3BH9 - chains A and B of the 3 polymer chains in the assembly; structure by X-ray diffraction, 1.70 A resolution.

Chain A:
Protein: HLA class I histocompatibility antigen, A-2 alpha chain
From: Homo sapiens
Notes: fragment: Alpha-1, Alpha-2, Alpha-3
UniProtKB: P01892 (1A02_HUMAN); residues 1-275 here correspond to UniProt positions 25-299 (UniProt number = residue number + 24)
Sequence (275 residues; numbered 1 to 275; the number before each row is that of its first residue):
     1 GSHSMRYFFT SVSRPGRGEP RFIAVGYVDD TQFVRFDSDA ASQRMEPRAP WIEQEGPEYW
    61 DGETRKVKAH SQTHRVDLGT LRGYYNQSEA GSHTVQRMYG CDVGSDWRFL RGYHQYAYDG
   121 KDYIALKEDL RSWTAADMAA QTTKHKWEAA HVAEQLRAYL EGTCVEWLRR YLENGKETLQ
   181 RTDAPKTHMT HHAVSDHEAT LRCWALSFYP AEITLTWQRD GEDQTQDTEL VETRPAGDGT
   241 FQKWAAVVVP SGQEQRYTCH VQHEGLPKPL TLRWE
Disulfide bonds: Cys101-Cys164, Cys203-Cys259

Chain B:
Protein: Beta-2-microglobulin
From: Homo sapiens
UniProtKB: P61769 (B2MG_HUMAN); residues 1-99 here correspond to UniProt positions 21-119 (UniProt number = residue number + 20)
Sequence (100 residues; numbered 0 to 99; the number before each row is that of its first residue; numbering starts at 0):
     0 MIQRTPKIQV YSRHPAENGK SNFLNCYVSG FHPSDIEVDL LKNGERIEKV EHSDLSFSKD
    60 WSFYLLYYTE FTPTEKDEYA CRVNHVTLSQ PKIVKWDRDM
Sequence notes: initiating methionine (0)
Disulfide bonds: Cys25-Cys80
Curated features (UniProtKB/Swiss-Prot):
  - modified residue: Gln2 (Pyrrolidone carboxylic acid)
  - glycosylation: Ile1 (N-linked (Glc) (glycation) isoleucine), Lys19 (N-linked (Glc) (glycation) lysine), Lys41 (N-linked (Glc) (glycation) lysine), Lys48 (N-linked (Glc) (glycation) lysine), Lys58 (N-linked (Glc) (glycation) lysine), Lys91 (N-linked (Glc) (glycation) lysine), Lys94 (N-linked (Glc) (glycation) lysine)

How chain A and chain B interact:
Pairs across the interface (52):
  Phe8(A) - Ser55(B)
  Phe8(A) - Phe56(B)
  Phe9(A) - Phe56(B)
  Thr10(A) - Phe56(B)
  Thr10(A) - Phe62(B)
  Val12(A) - Ser33(B)
  Ile23(A) - Leu54(B)
  Val25(A) - Asp53(B)
  Val25(A) - Leu54(B)
  Val25(A) - Ser55(B)
  Tyr27(A) - Ser55(B)
  Tyr27(A) - Tyr63(B)  hydrogen bond
  Gln32(A) - Asp53(B)  hydrogen bond
  Arg35(A) - Asp53(B)  salt bridge
  Arg48(A) - Asp53(B)  salt bridge
  Ser92(A) - Met0(B)
  Gln96(A) - His31(B)  hydrogen bond
  Gln96(A) - Phe56(B)
  Gln96(A) - Trp60(B)  hydrogen bond (side chain-backbone)
  Gln96(A) - Phe62(B)
  Arg97(A) - Phe56(B)
  Gln115(A) - Trp60(B)
  Tyr116(A) - Trp60(B)
  Ala117(A) - Trp60(B)  hydrophobic
  Asp119(A) - Met0(B)
  Asp119(A) - Ile1(B)  hydrogen bond (backbone-backbone)
  Gly120(A) - Ile1(B)
  Gly120(A) - His31(B)
  Asp122(A) - Trp60(B)  hydrogen bond
  Arg202(A) - Asp98(B)
  Arg202(A) - Met99(B)
  Trp204(A) - Asp98(B)
  Trp204(A) - Met99(B)
  Val231(A) - Gln8(B)
  Glu232(A) - Lys6(B)  salt bridge
  Glu232(A) - Gln8(B)  hydrogen bond (backbone-side chain)
  Glu232(A) - Tyr26(B)
  Glu232(A) - Ser28(B)  hydrogen bond
  Arg234(A) - Gln8(B)  hydrogen bond
  Arg234(A) - Tyr10(B)
  Arg234(A) - Met99(B)  hydrogen bond (side chain-backbone)
  Pro235(A) - Tyr10(B)  hydrogen bond (backbone-side chain)
  Pro235(A) - Asn24(B)
  Pro235(A) - Tyr26(B)
  Ala236(A) - Arg12(B)  hydrogen bond (backbone-side chain)
  Ala236(A) - Asn24(B)  hydrogen bond (backbone-side chain)
  Gly237(A) - Arg12(B)  hydrogen bond (backbone-side chain)
  Gly237(A) - Leu65(B)
  Gln242(A) - Tyr10(B)
  Gln242(A) - Ser11(B)  hydrogen bond (side chain-backbone)
  Gln242(A) - Arg12(B)  hydrogen bond (side chain-backbone)
  Trp244(A) - Met99(B)  hydrogen bond (side chain-backbone)
Other interface residues (no listed pair), chain A (36 interface residues in all): Arg14, His93, Thr94, Met98, Lys121, Thr233, Asp238
Other interface residues (no listed pair), chain B (24 interface residues in all): His13, Asp34

In short:
36 residues of chain A face 24 of chain B across their interface; the contacts include 17 hydrogen bonds and 3
salt bridges. Polar pairs include Arg35(A)-Asp53(B), Arg48(A)-Asp53(B) and Glu232(A)-Lys6(B).
Chain A is HLA class I histocompatibility antigen, A-2 alpha chain and chain B is Beta-2-microglobulin, both
from Homo sapiens; the structure, Crystal Structure of RTY Phosphopeptide Bound to Human Class I MHC HLA-A2,
was determined by X-ray diffraction (same publication as 3BGM, 3BH8 and 3BHB).
